Entry 5V6N (X-ray diffraction, 3.35 A resolution); this record covers chains C and D of the 5 polymer chains in the assembly.

== Chain C (and D) ==
Protein: Proton-gated ion channel
Organism: Gloeobacter violaceus (strain PCC 7421)
Notes: chain D of this document is another copy of the same molecule, construct and numbering; everything in this record applies to it too
UniProtKB: Q7NDN8 (GLIC_GLOVI); residues 8-317 here correspond to UniProt positions 50-359 (UniProt number = residue number + 42)
Chain sequence (310 residues; each row starts with the number of its first residue):
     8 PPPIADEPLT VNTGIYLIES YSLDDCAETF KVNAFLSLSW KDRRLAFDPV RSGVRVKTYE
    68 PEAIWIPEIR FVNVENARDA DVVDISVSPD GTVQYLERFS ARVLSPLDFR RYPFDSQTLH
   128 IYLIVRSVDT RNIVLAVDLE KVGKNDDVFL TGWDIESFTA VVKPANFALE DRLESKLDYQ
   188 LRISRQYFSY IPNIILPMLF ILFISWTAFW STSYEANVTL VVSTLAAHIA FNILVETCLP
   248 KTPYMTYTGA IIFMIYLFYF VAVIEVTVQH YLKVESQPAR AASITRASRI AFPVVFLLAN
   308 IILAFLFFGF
Differences from the reference sequence: engineered mutation S27 (Cys69 in Q7NDN8), C33 (Lys75 in Q7NDN8), A233 (Ile275 in Q7NDN8), C245 (Asn287 in Q7NDN8)

== Interface between chain C and chain D ==
Pairs across the interface (65):
  E35(C) with T158(D), hydrogen bond
  E75(C) with V90(D)
  R77(C) with R105(D)
  F78(C) with R105(D), hydrogen bond (backbone-side chain)
  V79(C) with I25(D), hydrophobic; E26(D); R105(D), hydrogen bond (backbone-side chain)
  N80(C) with E26(D)
  V81(C) with E26(D); N40(D), hydrogen bond (backbone-side chain)
  E82(C) with Y28(D), hydrogen bond (backbone-side chain); N40(D), hydrogen bond (backbone-side chain); S107(D)
  N83(C) with S107(D)
  A84(C) with D88(D)
  L111(C) with E26(D); Y28(D), hydrophobic; F156(D), hydrophobic
  P113(C) with F156(D)
  R133(C) with L103(D)
  L176(C) with Y23(D); F42(D), hydrophobic
  E177(C) with Y23(D); F42(D); S44(D); L103(D); E147(D)
  D178(C) with E147(D)
  R179(C) with D91(D), salt bridge
  E181(C) with F42(D)
  Y221(C) with S218(D); L227(D)
  V225(C) with T226(D); L227(D), hydrophobic
  V229(C) with S230(D)
  L232(C) with I211(D), hydrophobic
  I236(C) with A234(D), hydrophobic; F238(D), hydrophobic
  N239(C) with N200(D)
  E243(C) with N200(D); I201(D); L241(D)
  P247(C) with T158(D)
  K248(C) with G159(D); Q193(D); S196(D); Y197(D)
  T249(C) with F195(D); S196(D)
  P250(C) with Q193(D); F195(D)
  Y251(C) with F195(D)
  M252(C) with F195(D)
  F260(C) with P199(D); L203(D), hydrophobic
  Y263(C) with P204(D), hydrophobic; F207(D), hydrophobic
  L264(C) with F207(D), hydrophobic
  F267(C) with F207(D); F210(D), hydrophobic; I211(D), hydrophobic
  V270(C) with I211(D), hydrophobic; T214(D)
  T274(C) with T214(D)
  H277(C) with S218(D)
Also at the interface, not in a pair above, chain C (44 interface residues in all): I131, V135, K183, E222, I240, Y278
Also at the interface, not in a pair above, chain D (47 interface residues in all): T65, V89, S93, V149, D154, I208, W217, S220, A223, R296

== Summary ==
Chain C and chain D form an interface of 44 and 47 residues respectively, with 6 hydrogen bonds and 1 salt
bridge. Polar contacts include R179(C)-D91(D), E35(C)-T158(D) and F78(C)-R105(D).
Chain C and chain D are both Proton-gated ion channel (Gloeobacter violaceus (strain PCC 7421)); the
structure, Crystal Structure of the highly open channel-stabilized mutant C27S + K33C + I9'A + N21'C of ...,
was determined by X-ray diffraction, deposited together with 5V6O.
